4WX2 - chains A and B; structure by X-ray diffraction, 1.75 A resolution.

== Chain A ==
Name: Tryptophan synthase alpha chain
From: Salmonella enterica subsp. enterica serovar Typhimurium
Notes: EC 4.2.1.20
Reference sequence: P00929 (TRPA_SALTY); residue numbers follow UniProt; this construct covers 1-268
Chain sequence (268 residues; each row starts with the number of its first residue):
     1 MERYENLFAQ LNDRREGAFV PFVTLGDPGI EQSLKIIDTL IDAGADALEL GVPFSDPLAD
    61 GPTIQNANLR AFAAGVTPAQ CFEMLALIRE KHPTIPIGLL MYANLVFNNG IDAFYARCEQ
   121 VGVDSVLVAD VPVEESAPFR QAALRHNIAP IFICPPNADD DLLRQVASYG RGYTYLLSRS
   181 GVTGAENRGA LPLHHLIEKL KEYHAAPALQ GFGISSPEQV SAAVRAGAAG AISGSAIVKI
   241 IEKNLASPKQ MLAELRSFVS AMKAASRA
Disordered / not traced: 179-193
Residues lining bound ligands:
  - F6F (2-{[4-(trifluoromethoxy)benzoyl]amino}ethyl dihydrogen phosphate), molecule 1: F22, E49, A59, D60, L100, L127, A129, I153, Y175, F212, G213, I214, I232, S233, G234, S235
  - F6F, molecule 2: L58, A59, D60, G61, I64, F212, S235
UniProt features mapped onto this chain:
  - active site (Proton acceptor): E49, D60
What the authors report for this chain:
  - binding site for F6F: F22, A59, D60, L100, L127, A129, I153, Y175, F212, G213, G234, S235
  - conformationally variable residues (order/disorder transition): R179 to L193

== Chain B ==
Name: Tryptophan synthase beta chain
From: Salmonella enterica subsp. enterica serovar Typhimurium
Notes: EC 4.2.1.20
Reference sequence: P0A2K1 (TRPB_SALTY); numbering as in UniProt (aligned over 1-397)
Chain sequence (397 residues; numbered 1 to 397; the number before each row is that of its first residue):
     1 MTTLLNPYFG EFGGMYVPQI LMPALNQLEE AFVSAQKDPE FQAQFADLLK NYAGRPTALT
    61 KCQNITAGTR TTLYLKREDL LHGGAHKTNQ VLGQALLAKR MGKSEIIAET GAGQHGVASA
   121 LASALLGLKC RIYMGAKDVE RQSPNVFRMR LMGAEVIPVH SGSATLKDAC NEALRDWSGS
   181 YETAHYMLGT AAGPHPYPTI VREFQRMIGE ETKAQILDKE GRLPDAVIAC VGGGSNAIGM
   241 FADFINDTSV GLIGVEPGGH GIETGEHGAP LKHGRVGIYF GMKAPMMQTA DGQIEESYSI
   301 SAGLDFPSVG PQHAYLNSIG RADYVSITDD EALEAFKTLC RHEGIIPALE SSHALAHALK
   361 MMREQPEKEQ LLVVNLSGRG DKDIFTVHDI LKARGEI
Disordered / not traced: 1, 397
Covalently attached groups: pyridoxal phosphate (PLP) linked to K87
Metal / ion sites: Na+: G232, F306, S308
Residues lining bound ligands:
  - F6F (2-{[4-(trifluoromethoxy)benzoyl]amino}ethyl dihydrogen phosphate), molecule 1: P18, I20, L21, L174, R175, S178
  - F6F, molecule 2: E109, T110, G111, A112, G113, Q114, H115, G116, L166, C170, L174, Y186, L188, G189, T190, A192, G193, P194, F280, G281, F306
  - pyridoxal phosphate (PLP): A85, H86, Q114, G189, T190, C230, V231, G232, G233, G234, S235, N236, A237, G303, L304, A348, E350, S351, S377, G378
UniProt features mapped onto this chain:
  - modified residue: K87 (N6-(pyridoxal phosphate)lysine)
What the authors report for this chain:
  - binding site for F6F: P18, K87, E109, T110, G111, A112, H115, C170, L174, Y186, L188, P194, F280, F306
  - conformationally variable residues (side-chain flip): F280

== Interface between chain A and chain B ==
Contacting residue pairs - 57 pairs, chain A then chain B:
  P53(A) - Q293(B)  hydrogen bond (backbone-side chain)
  F54(A) - Y279(B)  hydrophobic
  F54(A) - G292(B)
  F54(A) - Q293(B)
  S55(A) - Q293(B)  hydrogen bond (backbone-side chain)
  S55(A) - I294(B)  hydrogen bond (side chain-backbone)
  D56(A) - K167(B)  salt bridge
  D56(A) - N171(B)  hydrogen bond
  D56(A) - Y279(B)  hydrogen bond (backbone-side chain)
  D56(A) - I294(B)
  P57(A) - R175(B)  hydrogen bond (backbone-side chain)
  L58(A) - P18(B)
  L58(A) - N171(B)
  L58(A) - R175(B)  hydrogen bond (backbone-side chain)
  D60(A) - R175(B)
  Q65(A) - S161(B)
  Q65(A) - R175(B)
  F72(A) - Q293(B)
  T77(A) - D291(B)
  P78(A) - D291(B)
  P78(A) - Q293(B)
  A103(A) - I278(B)  hydrophobic
  N104(A) - G277(B)
  N104(A) - I278(B)  hydrogen bond (side chain-backbone)
  N104(A) - Q288(B)  hydrogen bond
  N104(A) - G292(B)  hydrogen bond (side chain-backbone)
  N104(A) - I294(B)
  L105(A) - D291(B)
  L105(A) - G292(B)
  F107(A) - V276(B)
  F107(A) - I278(B)  hydrophobic
  F107(A) - K283(B)
  N108(A) - R275(B)  hydrogen bond
  N108(A) - Q288(B)
  N108(A) - A290(B)  hydrogen bond (side chain-backbone)
  N108(A) - D291(B)
  N108(A) - G292(B)
  N109(A) - A290(B)
  A129(A) - P18(B)
  D130(A) - Y16(B)
  D130(A) - V17(B)  hydrogen bond (backbone-backbone)
  D130(A) - P18(B)
  P132(A) - M15(B)
  P132(A) - V17(B)
  P132(A) - Q19(B)
  P132(A) - M22(B)  hydrophobic
  V133(A) - Q19(B)  hydrogen bond (backbone-side chain)
  E134(A) - Q19(B)  hydrogen bond
  E135(A) - Y8(B)  hydrogen bond
  E135(A) - G14(B)
  E135(A) - M15(B)  hydrogen bond (side chain-backbone)
  E135(A) - Y16(B)
  F139(A) - I278(B)  hydrophobic
  I153(A) - Q19(B)
  P155(A) - Q19(B)
  L162(A) - Q19(B)
  L177(A) - I20(B)  hydrophobic
Interface residues without a listed pair, chain A (31 interface residues in all): A59, V131, N157
Interface residues without a listed pair, chain B (31 interface residues in all): P7, P23, D168, E172, L174, Y181

== Overview ==
Chain A and chain B each contribute 31 residues to their interface; the contacts include 17 hydrogen bonds and
1 salt bridge. Polar pairs include D56(A)-K167(B), P53(A)-Q293(B) and S55(A)-Q293(B). From the paper: a
binding site for F6F at F22(A), A59(A) and P18(B) among others; conformational variability at R179(A) and
F280(B).
Here chain A is Tryptophan synthase alpha chain and chain B is Tryptophan synthase beta chain, both from
Salmonella enterica subsp. enterica serovar Typhimurium. Entry 4WX2 (Crystal structure of Tryptophan Synthase
from Salmonella typhimurium in complex with two F6F molecules in the ...) was determined by X-ray diffraction
together with 4Y6G, 4ZQC and 5BW6 from the same study.
